4JSU - chains B and C of the 32 polymer chains in the assembly; structure by X-ray diffraction, 2.90 A resolution.

== Chain B ==
Name: Proteasome subunit alpha type-3
Organism: Saccharomyces cerevisiae
Notes: EC 3.4.25.1
UniProtKB: P23638 (PSA3_YEAST); residues 0-257 here correspond to UniProt positions 1-258 (UniProt number = residue number + 1)
Chain sequence (258 residues; each row starts with the number of its first residue; numbering starts at 0):
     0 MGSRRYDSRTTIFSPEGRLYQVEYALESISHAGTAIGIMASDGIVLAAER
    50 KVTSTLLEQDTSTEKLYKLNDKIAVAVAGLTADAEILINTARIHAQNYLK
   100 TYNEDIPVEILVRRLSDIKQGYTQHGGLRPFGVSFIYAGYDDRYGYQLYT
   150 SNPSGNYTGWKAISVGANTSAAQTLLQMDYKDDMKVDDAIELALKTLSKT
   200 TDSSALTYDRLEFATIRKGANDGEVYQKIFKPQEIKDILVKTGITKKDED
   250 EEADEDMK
Unresolved in the structure: 0, 245-257
Curated features (UniProtKB/Swiss-Prot):
  - cross-link (Glycyl lysine isopeptide (Lys-Gly)): Lys99 (interchain with G-Cter in ubiquitin), Lys198 (interchain with G-Cter in ubiquitin), Lys230 (interchain with G-Cter in ubiquitin)

== Chain C ==
Name: Proteasome subunit alpha type-4
Organism: Saccharomyces cerevisiae
Notes: EC 3.4.25.1
UniProtKB: P40303 (PSA4_YEAST); residues -1 to 252 here correspond to UniProt positions 1-254 (UniProt number = residue number + 2)
Chain sequence (254 residues; row label = number of the first residue in the row; numbers below 1 keep their minus sign (Met-1 is residue -1)):
    -1 MSGYDRALSIFSPDGHIFQVEYALEAVKRGTCAVGVKGKNCVVLGCERRS
    49 TLKLQDTRITPSKVSKIDSHVVLSFSGLNADSRILIEKARVEAQSHRLTL
    99 EDPVTVEYLTRYVAGVQQRYTQSGGVRPFGVSTLIAGFDPRDDEPKLYQT
   149 EPSGIYSSWSAQTIGRNSKTVREFLEKNYDRKEPPATVEECVKLTVRSLL
   199 EVVQTGAKNIEITVVKPDSDIVALSSEEINQYVTQIEQEKQEQQEQDKKK
   249 KSNH
Unresolved in the structure: -1 to 0, 242-252
Curated features (UniProtKB/Swiss-Prot):
  - modified residue: Thr58 (Phosphothreonine)

== How chain B and chain C interact ==
Pairs across the interface (77; chain B residue first):
  Arg3(B) with Arg4(C)
  Asp6(B) with Tyr2(C), hydrogen bond; Arg4(C), salt bridge
  Arg8(B) with Arg4(C)
  Thr10(B) with Leu6(C); Arg125(C)
  Ile11(B) with Leu6(C), hydrophobic; Gln17(C)
  Phe12(B) with Gln17(C), hydrogen bond (backbone-side chain); Tyr20(C), hydrophobic; Ala21(C), hydrophobic; Leu76(C), hydrophobic; Arg125(C); Pro126(C); Gly128(C)
  Ser13(B) with Tyr20(C)
  Pro14(B) with Tyr20(C); Glu23(C)
  Glu15(B) with Glu23(C); Arg27(C), hydrogen bond (backbone-side chain)
  Gly16(B) with Tyr20(C); Glu23(C); Ala24(C)
  Arg17(B) with Arg27(C)
  Leu18(B) with Leu76(C), hydrophobic; Arg125(C)
  Met38(B) with Asp54(C); Arg56(C)
  Glu108(B) with Ile57(C)
  Arg112(B) with Arg81(C)
  Ser115(B) with Arg81(C), hydrogen bond (backbone-side chain)
  Asp116(B) with Arg81(C), salt bridge; Ile82(C)
  Gln119(B) with Ala78(C); Asp79(C); Ile82(C)
  Thr122(B) with Arg125(C), hydrogen bond (backbone-side chain)
  Gln123(B) with Tyr118(C); Gly123(C); Val124(C); Arg125(C), hydrogen bond (backbone-backbone); Phe127(C)
  His124(B) with Gly123(C); Val124(C)
  Gly125(B) with Tyr2(C); Gly123(C)
  Gly126(B) with Tyr2(C)
  Tyr143(B) with Arg56(C), hydrogen bond (backbone-side chain); Ile57(C), hydrophobic
  Tyr145(B) with Arg56(C), hydrogen bond (backbone-side chain)
  Gln146(B) with Ile57(C)
  Leu147(B) with Ile57(C)
  Tyr148(B) with Ile57(C)
  Ser153(B) with Ala78(C)
  Gly154(B) with Ala78(C); Arg81(C), hydrogen bond (backbone-side chain)
  Asn155(B) with Asn77(C)
  Tyr156(B) with Pro59(C); Arg81(C)
  Thr157(B) with Thr58(C)
  Gly158(B) with Gln53(C); Asp54(C), hydrogen bond (backbone-backbone); Ile57(C); Thr58(C), hydrogen bond (backbone-side chain)
  Trp159(B) with Leu50(C), hydrophobic; Leu52(C); Gln53(C); Asp54(C)
  Lys160(B) with Leu52(C), hydrogen bond (backbone-backbone); Gln53(C); Asp54(C)
  Ala161(B) with Leu52(C)
  Gln172(B) with Leu50(C); Leu52(C)
  Leu175(B) with Leu52(C), hydrophobic
  Gln176(B) with Lys51(C); Leu52(C)
Interface residues without a listed pair, chain B (41 interface residues in all): Tyr179

== Overview ==
The interface between chain B and chain C involves 41 residues on one side and 31 on the other, with 12
hydrogen bonds and 2 salt bridges. Among the polar pairs are Asp6(B)-Arg4(C), Asp116(B)-Arg81(C) and
Asp6(B)-Tyr2(C).
Here chain B is Proteasome subunit alpha type-3 and chain C is Proteasome subunit alpha type-4, both from
Saccharomyces cerevisiae. Entry 4JSU (Yeast 20S proteasome in complex with the dimerized linear mimetic of
TMC-95A - yCP:3a) was determined by X-ray diffraction, deposited together with 4JSQ and 4JT0.
